1ANE - chain A; structure by X-ray diffraction, 2.20 A resolution.

# Chain A
Name: Anionic trypsin
Organism: Rattus rattus
Notes: EC 3.4.21.4
UniProt: P00763 (TRY2_RAT); the construct lacks a stretch of the UniProt sequence and is renumbered around it, so the offset changes along the chain: 16-34 = UniProt 24-42; 37-65 = UniProt 43-71; 69-125 = UniProt 74-130; 127-130 = UniProt 131-134; 6 more segments
Sequence (223 residues; row label = number of the first residue in the row; note: 11 numbers in that range are skipped by the numbering (no residue carries them; nothing is unmodelled there)):
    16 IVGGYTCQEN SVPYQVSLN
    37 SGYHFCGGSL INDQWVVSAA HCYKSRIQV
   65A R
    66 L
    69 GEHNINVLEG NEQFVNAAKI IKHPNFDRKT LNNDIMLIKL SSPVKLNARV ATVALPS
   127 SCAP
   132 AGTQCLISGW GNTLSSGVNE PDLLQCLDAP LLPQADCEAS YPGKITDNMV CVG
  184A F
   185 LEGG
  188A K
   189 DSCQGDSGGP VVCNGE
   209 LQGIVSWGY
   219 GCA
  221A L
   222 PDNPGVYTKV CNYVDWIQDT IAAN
Disulfides: Cys22-Cys157, Cys42-Cys58, Cys128-Cys232, Cys136-Cys201, Cys168-Cys182, Cys191-Cys220
Ligand contacts: benzamidine (BEN): Asp189, Ser190, Cys191, Gln192, Ser195, Val213, Ser214, Trp215, Gly216, Gly219, Cys220, Gly226, Tyr228

# In short
Ligands of chain A: benzamidine.
Chain A is Anionic trypsin (Rattus rattus); the structure, Anionic trypsin wild type, was determined by X-ray
diffraction together with 1AND from the same study.
